1SLI - chain A; structure by X-ray diffraction, 2.00 A resolution.

[Chain A]
Molecule: Intramolecular trans-sialidase
Source organism: Macrobdella decora
Notes: EC 3.2.1.18; fragment: devoid of n-terminal 28 residues
Reference sequence: Q27701 (NANL_MACDE); residues 81-759 here = UniProt positions 81-759
Sequence (679 residues; numbered 81 to 759; the number before each row is that of its first residue):
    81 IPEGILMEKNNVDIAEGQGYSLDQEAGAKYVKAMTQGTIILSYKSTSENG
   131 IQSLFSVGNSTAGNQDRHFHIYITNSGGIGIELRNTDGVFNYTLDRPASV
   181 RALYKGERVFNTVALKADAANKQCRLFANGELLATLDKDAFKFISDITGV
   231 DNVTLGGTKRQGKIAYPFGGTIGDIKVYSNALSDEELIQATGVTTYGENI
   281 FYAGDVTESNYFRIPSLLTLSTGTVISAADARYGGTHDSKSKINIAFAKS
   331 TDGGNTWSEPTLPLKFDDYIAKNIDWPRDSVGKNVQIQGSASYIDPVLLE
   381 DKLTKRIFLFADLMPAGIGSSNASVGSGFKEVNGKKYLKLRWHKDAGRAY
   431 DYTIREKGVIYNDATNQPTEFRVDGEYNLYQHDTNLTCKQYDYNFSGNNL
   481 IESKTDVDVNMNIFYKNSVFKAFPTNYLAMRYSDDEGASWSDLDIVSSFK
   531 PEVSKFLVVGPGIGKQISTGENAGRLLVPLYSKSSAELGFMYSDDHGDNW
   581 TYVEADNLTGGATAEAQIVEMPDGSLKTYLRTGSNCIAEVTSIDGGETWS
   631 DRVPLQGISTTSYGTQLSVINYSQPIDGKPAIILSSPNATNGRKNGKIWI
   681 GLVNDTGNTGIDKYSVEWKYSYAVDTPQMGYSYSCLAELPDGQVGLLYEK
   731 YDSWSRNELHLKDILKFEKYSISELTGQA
Small-molecule neighbours: 2-deoxy-2,3-dehydro-N-acetyl-neuraminic acid (DAN): R293, I294, R312, D318, I374, D375, D392, M394, S400, Y561, T593, E595, R611, R673, Y713, S733, W734
Swiss-Prot annotation at these positions:
  - active site: D318 (Proton acceptor), E595, Y713 (Nucleophile)
  - binding site (substrate): R293, R611, R673

[Summary]
Ligands of chain A: 2-deoxy-2,3-dehydro-N-acetyl-neuraminic acid. From UniProt: 3 active-site residues and 3
substrate-binding residues.
Chain A is Intramolecular trans-sialidase (Macrobdella decora); the structure, Leech intramolecular
trans-sialidase complexed with dana, was determined by X-ray diffraction (same publication as 1SLL).
